PDB entry 6Y8A | X-ray diffraction, 1.50 A resolution | chains A and P

Chain A:
Molecule: 14-3-3 protein sigma
From: Homo sapiens
UniProtKB: P31947 (1433S_HUMAN); residue numbers follow UniProt; this construct covers 1-248
Sequence (253 residues; each row starts with the number of its first residue; numbers below 1 keep their minus sign (Gly-4 is residue -4)):
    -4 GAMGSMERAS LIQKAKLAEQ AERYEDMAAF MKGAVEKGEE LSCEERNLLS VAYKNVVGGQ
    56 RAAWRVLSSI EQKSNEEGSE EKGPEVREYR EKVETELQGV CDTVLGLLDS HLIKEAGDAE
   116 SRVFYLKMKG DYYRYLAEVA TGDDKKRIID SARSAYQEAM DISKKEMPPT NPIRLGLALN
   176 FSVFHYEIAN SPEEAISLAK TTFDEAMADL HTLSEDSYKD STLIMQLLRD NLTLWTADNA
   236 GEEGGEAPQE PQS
Not modelled in the structure: 232-248
Sequence notes: expression tag (-4 to 0)
Modified / non-standard residues: Cys38 (S-hydroxycysteine; CSO)
Metal / ion sites: Mg2+ site 1 near Glu2 (its only coordinating residue here); Mg2+ site 2: Glu35, Glu110, Glu188; Mg2+ site 3 near Glu89 (its only coordinating residue here)
Curated features (UniProtKB/Swiss-Prot):
  - site (Interaction with phosphoserine on interacting protein): Arg56, Arg129
  - modified residue (Phosphoserine): Ser5, Ser74, Ser248

Chain P:
Molecule: Calcium/calmodulin-dependent protein kinase kinase 2
Notes: EC 2.7.11.17
UniProtKB: Q96RR4 (KKCC2_HUMAN); residue numbers follow UniProt; this construct covers 508-515
Sequence (8 residues; numbered 508 to 515; the number before each row is that of its first residue):
   508 RSLSAPGN
Not modelled in the structure: 515
Modified / non-standard residues: Ser511 (phosphoserine; SEP)
Curated features (UniProtKB/Swiss-Prot):
  - modified residue: Ser511 (Phosphoserine)

Interface between chain A and chain P:
Residue-residue contacts - 23 pairs, chain A then chain P:
  Lys49(A) - Ala512(P)
  Arg56(A) - Arg508(P)
  Arg56(A) - Ser511(P)
  Arg60(A) - Arg508(P)
  Arg129(A) - Ser511(P)
  Tyr130(A) - Ser511(P)
  Gly171(A) - Ala512(P)
  Leu174(A) - Leu510(P)
  Leu174(A) - Ser511(P)
  Leu174(A) - Ala512(P)
  Asn175(A) - Ser511(P)
  Asn175(A) - Ala512(P)  hydrogen bond (side chain-backbone)
  Val178(A) - Arg508(P)
  Val178(A) - Ser509(P)
  Val178(A) - Leu510(P)
  Tyr181(A) - Ser509(P)
  Glu182(A) - Arg508(P)
  Glu182(A) - Ser509(P)  hydrogen bond
  Leu222(A) - Pro513(P)
  Asp225(A) - Leu510(P)
  Asn226(A) - Ser509(P)
  Asn226(A) - Leu510(P)  hydrogen bond (side chain-backbone)
  Trp230(A) - Ser509(P)  hydrogen bond
Also at the interface, not in a pair above, chain A (19 interface residues in all): Val46, Lys122, Glu133, Leu218
Also at the interface, not in a pair above, chain P (7 interface residues in all): Gly514

Summary:
19 residues of chain A and 7 residues of chain P are in contact; the contacts include 4 hydrogen bonds. Polar
pairs include Asn175(A)-Ala512(P), Glu182(A)-Ser509(P) and Asn226(A)-Leu510(P). Glu35(A), Glu110(A) and
Glu188(A) coordinate Mg2+ site 2.
Here chain A is 14-3-3 protein sigma (Homo sapiens) and chain P is Calcium/calmodulin-dependent protein kinase
kinase 2. Entry 6Y8A (14-3-3 Sigma in complex with phosphorylated camkk2{pS511} peptide) was determined by
X-ray diffraction, deposited together with 6Y3M, 6Y3O, 6Y3R, 6Y3S, 6Y40, 6Y44 and 3 further entries.
